Entry 2D2D (X-ray diffraction, 2.70 A resolution); this record covers chains A and B.

== Chain A (and B) ==
Protein: 3C-like proteinase
Organism: SARS coronavirus
Notes: EC 3.4.24.-; chain B of this document is another copy of the same molecule, construct and numbering; everything in this record applies to it too
UniProtKB: P59641 (R1AB_CVHSA); residues 1-306 here correspond to UniProt positions 3241-3546 (UniProt number = residue number + 3240)
Sequence (311 residues; numbered -4 to 306; the number before each row is that of its first residue; numbers below 1 keep their minus sign (Gly-4 is residue -4)):
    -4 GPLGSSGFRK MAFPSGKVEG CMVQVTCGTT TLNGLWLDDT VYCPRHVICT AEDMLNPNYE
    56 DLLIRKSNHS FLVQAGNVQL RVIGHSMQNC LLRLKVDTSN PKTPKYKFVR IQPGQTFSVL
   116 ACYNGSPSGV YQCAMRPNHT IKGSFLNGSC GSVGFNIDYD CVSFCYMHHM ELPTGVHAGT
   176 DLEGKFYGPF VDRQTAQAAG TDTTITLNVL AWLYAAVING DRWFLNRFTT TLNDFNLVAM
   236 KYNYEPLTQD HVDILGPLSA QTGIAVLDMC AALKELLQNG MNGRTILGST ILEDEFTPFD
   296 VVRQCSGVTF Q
Not modelled in the structure: -4 to 2, 304-306 (chain B: -4 to 0, 303-306)
Glycans and other covalent adducts: compound ENB linked to Cys145
Construct notes: cloning artifact (-4 to 0)
Residues lining bound ligands: ENB (ethyl (2E,4S)-4-[((2R)-2-{[N-(tert-butoxycarbonyl)-L-valyl]amino}-2-phenylethanoyl)amino]-5-[(3S)-2-oxopyrrolidin-3-yl]pent-2-enoate): Thr25, Thr26, Leu27, His41, Met49, Tyr54, Phe140, Leu141, Asn142, Gly143, Ser144, His163, His164, Met165, Glu166, Pro168, His172, Asp187, Gln189, Thr190, Ala191, Gln192

== How chain A and chain B interact ==
Contacting residue pairs (70):
  Arg4(A) with Lys5(B); Tyr126(B); Gln127(B); Cys128(B); Lys137(B), hydrogen bond (side chain-backbone); Gly138(B); Ser139(B); Glu290(B), salt bridge
  Lys5(A) with Arg4(B)
  Met6(A) with Gly124(B); Val125(B); Tyr126(B), hydrophobic
  Ala7(A) with Gly124(B); Val125(B), hydrogen bond (backbone-backbone)
  Phe8(A) with Val125(B)
  Pro9(A) with Ser10(B); Glu14(B); Leu115(B), hydrophobic; Pro122(B), hydrophobic; Ser123(B); Gly124(B)
  Ser10(A) with Pro9(B); Ser10(B), hydrogen bond (backbone-side chain); Glu14(B), hydrogen bond (backbone-side chain)
  Gly11(A) with Gly11(B); Glu14(B), hydrogen bond (backbone-side chain)
  Glu14(A) with Pro9(B); Ser10(B); Gly11(B), hydrogen bond (side chain-backbone)
  Pro122(A) with Pro9(B)
  Ser123(A) with Pro9(B); Arg298(B), hydrogen bond (backbone-side chain)
  Gly124(A) with Met6(B); Ala7(B); Pro9(B); Arg298(B)
  Val125(A) with Met6(B); Ala7(B), hydrogen bond (backbone-backbone); Phe8(B); Val125(B), hydrophobic
  Tyr126(A) with Arg4(B); Lys5(B); Met6(B), hydrophobic
  Gln127(A) with Arg4(B), hydrogen bond (backbone-side chain)
  Cys128(A) with Arg4(B)
  Lys137(A) with Arg4(B), hydrogen bond (backbone-side chain)
  Gly138(A) with Gly2(B); Phe3(B); Arg4(B)
  Ser139(A) with Ser1(B); Gly2(B); Arg4(B); Met6(B); Gln299(B), hydrogen bond
  Phe140(A) with Ser1(B), hydrogen bond (backbone-backbone)
  Leu141(A) with Gln299(B); Cys300(B); Ser301(B); Gly302(B)
  Glu166(A) with Ser1(B), hydrogen bond
  Gly170(A) with Ser1(B); Gly2(B)
  Thr285(A) with Ile286(B)
  Ile286(A) with Thr285(B)
  Glu290(A) with Arg4(B), salt bridge
  Gln299(A) with Ser139(B), hydrogen bond; Leu141(B)
  Cys300(A) with Leu141(B)
  Gly302(A) with Leu141(B)
  Val303(A) with Ser123(B)
Interface residues without a listed pair, chain A (35 interface residues in all): Phe3, Leu115, Ala116, Ala129, His172
Interface residues without a listed pair, chain B (35 interface residues in all): Lys12, Ala116, Ala129

== Overview ==
Chain A and chain B each contribute 35 residues to their interface; the contacts include 14 hydrogen bonds and
2 salt bridges. Polar contacts include Arg4(A)-Glu290(B), Arg4(A)-Lys137(B) and Ser10(A)-Ser10(B). Covalently
linked compound ENB: at Cys145(A).
Chain A and chain B are both 3C-like proteinase (SARS coronavirus); the structure, Crystal Structure Of
SARS-CoV Mpro in Complex with an Inhibitor I2, was determined by X-ray diffraction, deposited together with
2AMD, 2AMP, 2AMQ and 1WOF.
